PDB entry 3OVO | X-ray diffraction, 1.55 A resolution | chain A

# Chain A
Protein: Ovomucoid third domain cleaved rdi
Organism: Coturnix japonica
UniProtKB: P01003 (IOVO_COTJA); residues 1-56 here correspond to UniProt positions 131-186 (UniProt number = residue number + 130)
Sequence (56 residues; numbered 1 to 56; the number before each row is that of its first residue):
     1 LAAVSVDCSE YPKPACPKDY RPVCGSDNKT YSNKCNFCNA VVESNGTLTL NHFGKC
Disulfides: C8-C38, C16-C35, C24-C56

# Summary
Chain A is Ovomucoid third domain cleaved rdi (Coturnix japonica); the structure, Refined X-ray crystal
structures of the reactive site modified ovomucoid inhibitor third domains from silver pheasant ..., was
determined by X-ray diffraction.
